7M4D - chains A and P of the 4 polymer chains in the assembly; structure by X-ray diffraction, 1.82 A resolution.

# Chain A
Name: DNA polymerase lambda
Organism: Homo sapiens
Notes: EC 2.7.7.7, 4.2.99.-
UniProtKB: Q9UGP5 (DPOLL_HUMAN); residue numbers follow UniProt; this construct covers 242-464, 470-575
Chain sequence (329 residues; numbered 242 to 575; 5 numbers in that range are skipped by the numbering (no residue carries them; nothing is unmodelled there); the number before each row is that of its first residue):
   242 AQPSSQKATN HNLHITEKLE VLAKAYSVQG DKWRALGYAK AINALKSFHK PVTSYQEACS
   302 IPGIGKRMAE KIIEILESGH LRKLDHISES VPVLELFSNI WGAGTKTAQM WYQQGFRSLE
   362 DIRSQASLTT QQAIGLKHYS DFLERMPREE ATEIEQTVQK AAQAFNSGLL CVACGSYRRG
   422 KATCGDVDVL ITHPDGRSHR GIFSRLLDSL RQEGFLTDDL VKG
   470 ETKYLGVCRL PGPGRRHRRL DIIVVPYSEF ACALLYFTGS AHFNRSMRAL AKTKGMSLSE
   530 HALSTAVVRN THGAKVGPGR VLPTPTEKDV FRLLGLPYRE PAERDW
Not modelled in the structure: 242-251, 538
Differences from the reference sequence: conflict Lys463 (Ser in Q9UGP5), Gly464 (Gln in Q9UGP5), Thr471 (Gln in Q9UGP5); engineered mutation Ala543 (Cys in Q9UGP5)
Metal / ion sites: Na+ site 1: Ser339, Ile341, Ala344 (shared with DA5(P) of chain P); Ca2+: Asp427, Asp429 (together with 2'-deoxycytidine-5'-triphosphate); Na+ site 2: Asp427, Asp429 (together with 2'-deoxycytidine-5'-triphosphate)
Small-molecule neighbours: 2'-deoxycytidine-5'-triphosphate (DCP): Arg386, Gly416, Ser417, Arg420, Cys425, Gly426, Asp427, Asp429, Tyr505, Phe506, Thr507, Gly508, Ser509, Ala510, Asn513, Arg517
From the paper describing this entry:
  - Ca2+ coordination: Asp427
  - catalytic residues: Asp427, Asp429, Asp490
  - binding site for 2'-deoxycytidine-5'-triphosphate: Ser417, Arg420, Ala510, Asn513, Arg517
  - binding site for the 6-nt DNA strand (chain P): Asp429, Asp490
  - binding site for the 11-nt DNA strand: Tyr505, Arg517
  - conformationally variable residues (side-chain flip): Tyr505, Phe506, Arg514

# Chain P
Molecule: 6-nt DNA strand
Sequence (6 nucleotides; numbered 1 to 6; the number before each row is that of its first residue):
     1 CAGTAC
Metal / ion sites: Na+: DA5 (shared with Ser339(A), Ile341(A), Ala344(A) of chain A)

# How chain A and chain P interact
Residue-residue contacts - 18 pairs, chain A then chain P:
  Ile341(A) - DA5(P)  phosphate contact
  Trp342(A) - DA5(P)  hydrogen bond to the phosphate
  Trp342(A) - DC6(P)  hydrogen bond to the phosphate
  Gly343(A) - DT4(P)  phosphate contact
  Gly343(A) - DA5(P)  hydrogen bond to the phosphate
  Ala344(A) - DT4(P)  phosphate contact
  Ala344(A) - DA5(P)  phosphate contact
  Gly345(A) - DT4(P)  hydrogen bond to the phosphate
  Thr346(A) - DT4(P)  hydrogen bond to the phosphate
  Lys347(A) - DG3(P)  phosphate contact
  Lys347(A) - DT4(P)  hydrogen bond to the phosphate
  Thr348(A) - DG3(P)  phosphate contact
  Thr348(A) - DT4(P)  hydrogen bond to the phosphate
  Leu474(A) - DC6(P)  sugar contact
  Arg488(A) - DC6(P)  salt bridge to the phosphate
  Asp490(A) - DC6(P)  phosphate contact
  Tyr505(A) - DC6(P)  hydrogen bond to the base
  Phe506(A) - DC6(P)  phosphate contact
Also at the interface, not in a pair above, chain A (15 interface residues in all): Asp427, Asp429

# In short
15 residues of chain A face 4 of chain P across their interface, with 8 hydrogen bonds and 1 salt bridge.
Polar pairs include Tyr505(A)-DC6(P), Trp342(A)-DA5(P) and Trp342(A)-DC6(P). Ligands of chain A:
2'-deoxycytidine-5'-triphosphate. The paper reports catalytic residues Asp427(A), Asp429(A) and Asp490(A); a
binding site for 2'-deoxycytidine-5'-triphosphate at Ser417(A), Arg420(A) and Ala510(A) among others.
Here chain A is DNA polymerase lambda (Homo sapiens) and chain P is a 6-nt DNA strand. Entry 7M4D (DNA
Polymerase Lambda, dCTP:At Ca2+ Ground State Ternary Complex) was determined by X-ray diffraction together
with 7M43, 7M44, 7M45, 7M46, 7M47, 7M48 and 12 further entries from the same study.
